6RAW - chains L and N of the 13 polymer chains in the assembly; structure by electron microscopy, 3.70 A resolution.

== Chain L ==
Molecule: Probable DNA replication complex GINS protein PSF2
Organism: Drosophila melanogaster
UniProtKB: Q9VQY9 (PSF2_DROME); residue numbers follow UniProt; this construct covers 1-203
Chain sequence (203 residues; each row starts with the number of its first residue):
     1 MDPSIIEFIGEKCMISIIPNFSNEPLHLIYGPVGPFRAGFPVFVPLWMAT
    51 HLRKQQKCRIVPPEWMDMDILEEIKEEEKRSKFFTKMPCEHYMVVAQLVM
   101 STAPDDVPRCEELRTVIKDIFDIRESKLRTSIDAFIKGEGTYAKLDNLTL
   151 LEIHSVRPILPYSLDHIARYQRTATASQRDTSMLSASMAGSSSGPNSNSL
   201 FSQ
Unresolved in the structure: 172-203

== Chain N ==
Molecule: DNA replication complex GINS protein SLD5
Organism: Drosophila melanogaster
UniProtKB: Q9VBI1 (Q9VBI1_DROME); residue numbers follow UniProt; this construct covers 1-228
Chain sequence (228 residues; row label = number of the first residue in the row):
     1 MSDVEDVPETQLEIDVSDGAGLEDEDDDDMEQITAQKVLEIIETAWINEM
    51 CAPEILPSQTDMLELMVSQVAHMEEQMRDLDKNDFRAVVHSMELERVRYI
   101 MASYLRCRLQKIETFTQHILNQEESREPDDKRLSPEETKFAQEFASNVDE
   151 YFHKVATQYMPNQQRGEAEQRIVTPNLMSHVFLKANVAVPAVIVGVDDEE
   201 VDMAAGSQHIIPYQLVADLIQNNQAQLI
Unresolved in the structure: 1-20, 164-168

== How chain L and chain N interact ==
Residue-residue contacts (53):
  Met-1(L) with Met-50(N)
  Ile-5(L) with Met-50(N), hydrophobic
  Glu-7(L) with Arg-96(N), hydrogen bond (backbone-side chain)
  Phe-8(L) with Arg-96(N); Tyr-99(N)
  Ile-9(L) with Ile-47(N), hydrophobic
  Glu-11(L) with Arg-96(N)
  Lys-12(L) with Glu-43(N); Arg-96(N)
  Glu-24(L) with Phe-85(N); Arg-86(N), salt bridge
  Pro-25(L) with Asn-83(N); Phe-85(N)
  Leu-26(L) with Leu-80(N), hydrophobic; Arg-86(N), hydrogen bond (backbone-side chain)
  His-27(L) with Arg-86(N), hydrogen bond (backbone-side chain)
  Ile-29(L) with His-90(N)
  Tyr-30(L) with Gln-76(N)
  Pro-32(L) with Thr-34(N); Gln-36(N)
  Phe-36(L) with Arg-86(N)
  Trp-47(L) with Val-89(N), hydrophobic; Glu-93(N), hydrogen bond; Arg-96(N)
  Met-48(L) with Val-89(N), hydrophobic
  His-51(L) with Met-92(N)
  Lys-57(L) with Phe-85(N)
  Gly-140(L) with Ile-210(N); Ile-211(N); Pro-212(N)
  Thr-141(L) with Asp-198(N); Glu-199(N); His-209(N), hydrogen bond (backbone-side chain); Ile-210(N), hydrogen bond (backbone-backbone); Ile-211(N)
  Tyr-142(L) with His-209(N); Ile-210(N)
  Ala-143(L) with Gln-208(N); His-209(N); Ile-210(N), hydrophobic
  Lys-144(L) with Gln-208(N)
  Leu-145(L) with Leu-183(N); Ser-207(N); Gln-208(N)
  Asp-146(L) with Gly-206(N); Ser-207(N)
  Ile-153(L) with Phe-182(N), hydrophobic
  Arg-157(L) with Phe-182(N)
  Pro-161(L) with His-180(N)
  Leu-164(L) with His-180(N)
  Asp-165(L) with Met-178(N); Ser-179(N), hydrogen bond; His-180(N)
Other interface residues (no listed pair), chain L (33 interface residues in all): Leu-28, Glu-139
Other interface residues (no listed pair), chain N (33 interface residues in all): Trp-46, Val-88, Glu-200

== In short ==
The chain L/chain N interface involves 33 residues from each chain; the contacts include 7 hydrogen bonds and
1 salt bridge. Among the polar pairs are Glu-24(L)/Arg-86(N), Glu-7(L)/Arg-96(N) and Leu-26(L)/Arg-86(N).
Here chain L is Probable DNA replication complex GINS protein PSF2 and chain N is DNA replication complex GINS
protein SLD5, both from Drosophila melanogaster. Entry 6RAW (D. melanogaster CMG-DNA, State 1A) was determined
by electron microscopy (same publication as 6RAZ, 6RAX and 6RAY).
